PDB entry 4DSY | X-ray diffraction, 2.30 A resolution | chains B and C of the 4 polymer chains in the assembly

== Chain B (and C) ==
Name: Purple acid phosphatase
From: Phaseolus vulgaris
Notes: EC 3.1.3.2; chain C of this document is another copy of the same molecule, construct and numbering; everything in this record applies to it too
Reference sequence: O24319 (O24319_PHAVU); residues 7-432 here correspond to UniProt positions 34-459 (UniProt number = residue number + 27)
Chain sequence (426 residues; numbered 7 to 432; the number before each row is that of its first residue):
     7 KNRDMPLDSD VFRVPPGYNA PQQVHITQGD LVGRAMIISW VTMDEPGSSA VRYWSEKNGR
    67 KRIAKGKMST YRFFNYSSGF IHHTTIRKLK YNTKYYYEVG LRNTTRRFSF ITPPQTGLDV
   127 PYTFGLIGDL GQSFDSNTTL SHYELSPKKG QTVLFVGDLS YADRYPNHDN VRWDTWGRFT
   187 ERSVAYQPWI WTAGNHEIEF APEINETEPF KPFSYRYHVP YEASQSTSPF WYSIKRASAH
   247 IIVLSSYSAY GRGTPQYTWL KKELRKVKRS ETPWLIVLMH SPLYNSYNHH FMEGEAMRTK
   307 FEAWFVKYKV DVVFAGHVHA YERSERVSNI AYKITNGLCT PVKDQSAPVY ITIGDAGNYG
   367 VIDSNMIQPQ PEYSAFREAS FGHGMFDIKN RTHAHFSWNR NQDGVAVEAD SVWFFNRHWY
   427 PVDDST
Covalently attached groups: N-acetylglucosamine (NAG) linked to Asn-81, Asn-109, Asn-143, Asn-396
Bound ions: Fe ion: Asp-135, Asp-164, Tyr-167, His-325; Zn2+: Asp-164, Asn-201, His-286, His-323
Small-molecule neighbours: N-acetylglucosamine (NAG; 2-acetamido-2-deoxy-beta-D-glucopyranose): Tyr-24, Asp-50, Glu-51

== Interface between chain B and chain C ==
Pairs across the interface (55):
  Ile-204(B) / Gly-259(C)
  Phe-206(B) / Thr-233(C)
  Phe-206(B) / Pro-261(C)  hydrophobic
  Thr-213(B) / Thr-233(C)
  Pro-215(B) / Pro-261(C)  hydrophobic
  Thr-233(B) / Phe-206(C)
  Thr-233(B) / Thr-213(C)
  Tyr-253(B) / Ala-255(C)
  Tyr-253(B) / Arg-258(C)
  Tyr-253(B) / Thr-260(C)
  Ser-254(B) / Ala-255(C)
  Ala-255(B) / Tyr-253(C)
  Ala-255(B) / Ser-254(C)
  Ala-255(B) / Ala-255(C)
  Arg-258(B) / Tyr-253(C)
  Arg-258(B) / Glu-299(C)  salt bridge
  Gly-259(B) / Ile-204(C)
  Thr-260(B) / Tyr-253(C)
  Pro-261(B) / Phe-206(C)  hydrophobic
  Pro-261(B) / Pro-215(C)  hydrophobic
  Phe-297(B) / Lys-339(C)
  Phe-297(B) / Ile-340(C)  hydrophobic
  Met-298(B) / Tyr-338(C)
  Met-298(B) / Lys-339(C)
  Met-298(B) / Ile-340(C)  hydrophobic
  Glu-299(B) / Arg-258(C)  salt bridge
  Glu-299(B) / Lys-306(C)  hydrogen bond (backbone-side chain)
  Glu-301(B) / Tyr-338(C)
  Glu-301(B) / Ile-340(C)
  Ala-302(B) / Ala-302(C)
  Ala-302(B) / Thr-305(C)
  Ala-302(B) / Lys-306(C)
  Thr-305(B) / Ala-302(C)
  Lys-306(B) / Glu-299(C)  hydrogen bond (side chain-backbone)
  Lys-306(B) / Ala-302(C)
  Asn-335(B) / Tyr-338(C)  hydrogen bond
  Tyr-338(B) / Met-298(C)
  Tyr-338(B) / Glu-301(C)
  Tyr-338(B) / Asn-335(C)  hydrogen bond
  Tyr-338(B) / Cys-345(C)  hydrogen bond (side chain-backbone)
  Lys-339(B) / Phe-297(C)
  Lys-339(B) / Met-298(C)
  Ile-340(B) / Phe-297(C)  hydrophobic
  Ile-340(B) / Met-298(C)  hydrophobic
  Ile-340(B) / Glu-301(C)
  Ile-340(B) / Cys-345(C)
  Ile-340(B) / Pro-347(C)
  Ile-340(B) / Tyr-379(C)  hydrophobic
  Gly-343(B) / Cys-345(C)
  Cys-345(B) / Tyr-338(C)  hydrogen bond (backbone-side chain)
  Cys-345(B) / Ile-340(C)
  Cys-345(B) / Cys-345(C)  disulfide
  Pro-347(B) / Ile-340(C)
  Tyr-379(B) / Ile-340(C)  hydrophobic
  Tyr-379(B) / Thr-341(C)
Also at the interface, not in a pair above, chain B (34 interface residues in all): Pro-208, Gly-257, Thr-264, His-296, Thr-341, Thr-346, Pro-377
Also at the interface, not in a pair above, chain C (35 interface residues in all): Ser-252, Gly-257, Thr-264, His-296, Arg-304, Gly-343, Thr-346, Pro-377
Inter-chain disulfides: Cys-345(B)/Cys-345(C)

== Summary ==
Chain B and chain C form an interface of 34 and 35 residues respectively, with 1 disulfide bond, 6 hydrogen
bonds and 2 salt bridges. Polar contacts include Arg-258(B)/Glu-299(C), Glu-299(B)/Lys-306(C) and
Asn-335(B)/Tyr-338(C). Bound to chain B: N-acetylglucosamine.
Both chains are Purple acid phosphatase (Phaseolus vulgaris). Entry 4DSY (Crystal structure of red kidney bean
purple acid phosphatase in complex with Maybridge fragment CC24201) was determined by X-ray diffraction (same
publication as 4DT2).
